Entry 6LL7 (X-ray diffraction, 2.20 A resolution); this record covers chain A.

[Chain A]
Name: Inorganic pyrophosphatase
Organism: Shewanella sp. AS-11
Reference sequence: L8AXY8 (L8AXY8_9GAMM); residue numbers follow UniProt; this construct covers 2-308
Chain sequence (309 residues; numbered 0 to 308; the number before each row is that of its first residue; numbering starts at 0):
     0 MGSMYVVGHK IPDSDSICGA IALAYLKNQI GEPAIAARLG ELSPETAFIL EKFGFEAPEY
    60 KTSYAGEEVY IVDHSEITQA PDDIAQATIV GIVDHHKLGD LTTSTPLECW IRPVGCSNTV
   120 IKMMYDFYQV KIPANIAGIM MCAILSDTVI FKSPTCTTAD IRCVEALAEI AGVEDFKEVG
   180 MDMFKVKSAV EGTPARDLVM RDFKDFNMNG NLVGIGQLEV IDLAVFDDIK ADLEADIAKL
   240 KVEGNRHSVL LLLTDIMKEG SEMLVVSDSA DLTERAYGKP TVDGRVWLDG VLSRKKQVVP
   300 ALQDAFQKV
Disordered / not traced: 0-1, 308
Construct notes: cloning artifact (0-1); conflict Ser116 (Arg in L8AXY8)
Ion coordination: Mn2+ site 1: His8, Asp12, Asp72; Mn2+ site 2: Asp14, Asp72, His94, Asp146; Ca2+: Gly98, Leu100 (shared with 2 residues of chain B)
From the paper describing this entry:
  - Mn2+ coordination: Asp12, Asp72

[Overview]
His8, Asp12 and Asp72 coordinate Mn2+ site 1. Asp14, Asp72, His94 and Asp146 form the Mn2+ site 2. The paper
reports Mn2+ coordination by Asp12 and Asp72.
Chain A is Inorganic pyrophosphatase (Shewanella sp. AS-11); the structure, Type II inorganic pyrophosphatase
(PPase) from the psychrophilic bacterium Shewanella sp. AS-11, Mn-activated form, was determined by X-ray
diffraction, deposited together with 6LL8.
